PDB entry 9Q8L | X-ray diffraction, 1.85 A resolution | chains H and L of the 3 polymer chains in the assembly

Chain H:
Molecule: Heavy chain of huIgG1-Fab
From: Mus musculus
Notes: antibody fragment or engineered binder
Sequence (218 residues; row label = number of the first residue in the row):
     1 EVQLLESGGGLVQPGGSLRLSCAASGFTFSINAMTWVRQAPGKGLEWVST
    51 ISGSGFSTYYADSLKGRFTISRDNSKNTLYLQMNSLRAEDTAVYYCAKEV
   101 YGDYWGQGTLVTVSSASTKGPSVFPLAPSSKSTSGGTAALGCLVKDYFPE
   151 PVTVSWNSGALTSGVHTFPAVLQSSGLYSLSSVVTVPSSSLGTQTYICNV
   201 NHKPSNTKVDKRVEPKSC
Cystine bridges: Cys-22/Cys-96, Cys-142/Cys-198

Chain L:
Molecule: Light chain of huIgG1-Fab
From: Mus musculus
Notes: antibody fragment or engineered binder
Sequence (216 residues; numbered 1 to 216; the number before each row is that of its first residue):
     1 RSVLTQPPSASGTPGQRVSISCSGASSNIGSQSVFWYQQLPGTAPKLLIY
    51 SNNQRPSGVPDRFSGSKSGTSASLAISGLRSEDEADYYCAAWDDSLSIWV
   101 FGGGTKLTVLGQPKAAPSVTLFPPSSEELQANKATLVCLISDFYPGAVTV
   151 AWKADSSPVKAGVETTTPSKQSNNKYAASSYLSLTPEQWKSHRSYSCQVT
   201 HEGSTVEKTVAPTECS
Unresolved in the structure: 1
Cystine bridges: Cys-22/Cys-89, Cys-138/Cys-197

How chain H and chain L interact:
Inter-chain disulfides: Cys-218(H)/Cys-215(L)
Contacting residue pairs (62; chain H residue first):
  Val-37(H) with Phe-101(L), hydrophobic
  Gln-39(H) with Gln-39(L), hydrogen bond; Tyr-88(L)
  Lys-43(H) with Tyr-88(L)
  Gly-44(H) with Tyr-88(L)
  Leu-45(H) with Pro-45(L), hydrophobic; Tyr-88(L); Phe-101(L)
  Trp-47(H) with Ile-98(L), hydrophobic; Trp-99(L); Phe-101(L)
  Tyr-59(H) with Trp-92(L), hydrophobic; Ser-97(L)
  Tyr-60(H) with Ile-98(L)
  Tyr-95(H) with Gln-39(L), hydrogen bond; Ala-44(L), hydrophobic; Pro-45(L)
  Val-100(H) with Trp-99(L)
  Tyr-101(H) with Phe-35(L), hydrophobic; Tyr-37(L), hydrogen bond (backbone-side chain); Trp-99(L), hydrophobic
  Gly-102(H) with Tyr-37(L); Leu-47(L)
  Asp-103(H) with Leu-47(L)
  Trp-105(H) with Tyr-37(L), hydrophobic; Pro-45(L); Phe-101(L), hydrophobic
  Gly-106(H) with Ala-44(L)
  Gln-107(H) with Ala-44(L)
  Phe-124(H) with Ser-125(L); Glu-127(L); Glu-128(L)
  Pro-125(H) with Ser-125(L); Glu-127(L)
  Leu-126(H) with Phe-122(L)
  Ala-127(H) with Phe-122(L)
  Ser-129(H) with Ser-216(L), hydrogen bond (side chain-backbone)
  Lys-131(H) with Ser-216(L)
  Ser-132(H) with Thr-120(L)
  Leu-143(H) with Tyr-181(L), hydrophobic
  Lys-145(H) with Glu-128(L), salt bridge; Lys-133(L); Thr-135(L)
  His-166(H) with Lys-170(L); Gln-171(L); Ala-177(L)
  Phe-168(H) with Leu-139(L), hydrophobic; Ala-177(L), hydrophobic; Ala-178(L); Ser-179(L)
  Pro-169(H) with Thr-166(L)
  Val-171(H) with Thr-166(L); Tyr-181(L), hydrophobic
  Leu-172(H) with Glu-164(L)
  Leu-180(H) with Tyr-181(L)
  Ser-181(H) with Val-137(L); Tyr-181(L), hydrogen bond
  Val-183(H) with Leu-139(L), hydrophobic
  Lys-211(H) with Glu-127(L), salt bridge
  Lys-216(H) with Pro-123(L); Ser-216(L), hydrogen bond (side chain-backbone)
  Cys-218(H) with Cys-215(L), disulfide
Other interface residues (no listed pair), chain H (43 interface residues in all): Glu-46, Val-123, Ala-139, Leu-140, Ala-170, Gln-173, Ser-174
Other interface residues (no listed pair), chain L (39 interface residues in all): Thr-43, Lys-46, Gly-103, Ile-140, Thr-165, Thr-167, Ser-169

Summary:
The interface between chain H and chain L involves 43 residues on one side and 39 on the other; the contacts
include 1 disulfide bond, 6 hydrogen bonds and 2 salt bridges. Polar contacts include Lys-145(H)/Glu-128(L),
Lys-211(H)/Glu-127(L) and Gln-39(H)/Gln-39(L).
Here chain H is Heavy chain of huIgG1-Fab and chain L is Light chain of huIgG1-Fab, both from Mus musculus.
Entry 9Q8L (Crystal Structure of 21A08Ap1-Fab in Complex with Human PD-1 at 1.85 angstrom Resolution) was
determined by X-ray diffraction.
